PDB entry 8YH8 | electron microscopy, 2.70 A resolution | chains C and D of the 8 polymer chains in the assembly

# Chain C
Protein: ATP synthase subunit alpha
From: Bacillus sp. PS3
Notes: EC 7.1.2.2
UniProtKB: A0A0M3VGF9 (A0A0M3VGF9_BACP3); residue numbers follow UniProt; this construct covers 26-501
Sequence (476 residues; row label = number of the first residue in the row):
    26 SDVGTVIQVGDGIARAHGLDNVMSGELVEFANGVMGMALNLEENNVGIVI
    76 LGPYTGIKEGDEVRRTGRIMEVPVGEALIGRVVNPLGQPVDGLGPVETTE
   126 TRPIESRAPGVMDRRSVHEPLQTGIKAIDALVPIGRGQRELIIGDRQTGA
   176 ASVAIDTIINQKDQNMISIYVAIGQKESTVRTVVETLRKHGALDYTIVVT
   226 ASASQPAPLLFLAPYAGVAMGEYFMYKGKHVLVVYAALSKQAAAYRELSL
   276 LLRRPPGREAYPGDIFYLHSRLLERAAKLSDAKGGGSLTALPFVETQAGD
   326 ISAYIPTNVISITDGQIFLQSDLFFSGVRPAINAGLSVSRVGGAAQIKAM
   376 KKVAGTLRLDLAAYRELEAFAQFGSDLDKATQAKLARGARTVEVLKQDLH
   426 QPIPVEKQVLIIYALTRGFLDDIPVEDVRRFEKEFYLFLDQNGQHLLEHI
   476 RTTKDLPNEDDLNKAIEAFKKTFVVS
Construct notes: conflict Ala-175 (Lys in A0A0M3VGF9), Ala-176 (Thr in A0A0M3VGF9), Ser-193 (Cys in A0A0M3VGF9), Ala-261 (Asp in A0A0M3VGF9), Ala-262 (Asp in A0A0M3VGF9), Phe-463 (Trp in A0A0M3VGF9)
Small-molecule neighbours: ADP (adenosine-5'-diphosphate): Val-363, Ser-364, Arg-365

# Chain D
Protein: ATP synthase subunit beta
From: Bacillus sp. PS3
Notes: EC 7.1.2.2
UniProtKB: A0A0M4U1P9 (A0A0M4U1P9_BACP3); residue numbers follow UniProt; this construct covers 1-471
Sequence (471 residues; each row starts with the number of its first residue):
     1 MTRGRVIQVMGPVVDVKFENGHLPAIYNALKIQHKARNENEVDIDLTLEV
    51 ALHLGDDTVRTIAMASTDGLIRGMEVIDTGAPISVPVGEVTLGRVFNVLG
   101 EPIDLEGDIPADARRDPIHRPAPKFEELATEVEILETGIKVVDLLAPYIK
   151 GGKIGLFGGAGVGKTVLIQELIHNIAQEHGGISVFAGVGERTREGNDLYH
   201 EMKDSGVISKTAMVFGQMNEPPGARMRVALTGLTMAEYFRDEQGQDVLLF
   251 IDNIFRFTQAGSEVSALLGRMPSAVGYQPTLATEMGQLQERITSTAKGSI
   301 TSIQAIYVPADDYTDPAPATTFSHLDATTNLERKLAEMGIYPAVDPLAST
   351 SRALAPEIVGEEHYQVARKVQQTLQRYKELQDIIAILGMDELSDEDKLVV
   401 HRARRIQFFLSQNFHVAEQFTGQPGSYVPVKETVRGFKEILEGKYDHLPE
   451 DAFRLVGRIEEVVEKAKAMGV
Unresolved in the structure: 1
Metal / ion sites: Mg2+: Thr-165 (together with ADP)
Small-molecule neighbours: ADP (adenosine-5'-diphosphate): Gly-159, Ala-160, Gly-161, Val-162, Gly-163, Lys-164, Thr-165, Val-166, Glu-194, Tyr-341, Pro-342, Phe-414, Ala-417, Phe-420, Thr-421

# Chain C / chain D interface
Residue-residue contacts (93; chain C residue first):
  Gly-43(C) / Arg-72(D)  hydrogen bond (backbone-side chain)
  Leu-44(C) / Arg-72(D)  hydrogen bond (backbone-side chain)
  Asp-45(C) / Ile-71(D)
  Asn-46(C) / Ile-71(D)
  Val-47(C) / Leu-70(D)
  Val-47(C) / Ile-71(D)
  Met-48(C) / Glu-41(D)
  Met-48(C) / Gly-69(D)
  Met-48(C) / Leu-70(D)
  Met-48(C) / Ile-71(D)  hydrophobic
  Ser-49(C) / Thr-67(D)
  Ser-49(C) / Asp-68(D)
  Ser-49(C) / Gly-69(D)  hydrogen bond (backbone-backbone)
  Ser-49(C) / Leu-70(D)  hydrogen bond (backbone-backbone)
  Asn-65(C) / Met-10(D)
  Leu-66(C) / Gln-8(D)
  Leu-66(C) / Val-9(D)  hydrogen bond (backbone-backbone)
  Leu-66(C) / Leu-70(D)
  Glu-67(C) / Arg-72(D)  hydrogen bond (backbone-side chain)
  Glu-68(C) / Ile-7(D)
  Glu-68(C) / Gln-8(D)
  Glu-68(C) / Arg-72(D)
  Asn-70(C) / Arg-72(D)
  Val-71(C) / Arg-72(D)
  Arg-90(C) / Asn-40(D)  hydrogen bond (side chain-backbone)
  Gly-92(C) / Asn-40(D)
  Arg-132(C) / Ser-66(D)
  Pro-134(C) / Thr-192(D)
  Gly-135(C) / Thr-192(D)
  Val-136(C) / Thr-192(D)
  Val-136(C) / Gly-195(D)
  Val-136(C) / Asn-196(D)
  Val-136(C) / Phe-215(D)  hydrophobic
  Met-137(C) / Val-95(D)  hydrophobic
  Met-137(C) / Ile-103(D)
  Met-137(C) / Asp-104(D)
  Met-137(C) / Leu-105(D)  hydrophobic
  Met-137(C) / Tyr-199(D)  hydrophobic
  Arg-139(C) / Thr-192(D)
  Arg-139(C) / Asn-196(D)
  Arg-140(C) / Asn-196(D)
  Ser-141(C) / Asn-196(D)
  Ser-141(C) / Asp-197(D)  hydrogen bond
  Arg-164(C) / Arg-191(D)
  Pro-280(C) / Ala-266(D)  hydrophobic
  Gly-288(C) / Glu-263(D)
  Phe-291(C) / Met-218(D)  hydrophobic
  Phe-291(C) / Arg-256(D)
  Phe-291(C) / Gln-259(D)
  Tyr-292(C) / Glu-220(D)
  Tyr-292(C) / Pro-221(D)
  Tyr-292(C) / Arg-225(D)
  Tyr-292(C) / Glu-263(D)
  Ser-295(C) / Met-218(D)
  Glu-299(C) / Thr-192(D)  hydrogen bond
  Glu-299(C) / Met-218(D)
  Glu-299(C) / Asn-219(D)  hydrogen bond
  Thr-332(C) / Tyr-307(D)
  Ile-335(C) / Arg-191(D)
  Ser-336(C) / Arg-191(D)  hydrogen bond (backbone-side chain)
  Ser-336(C) / Arg-256(D)  hydrogen bond
  Ile-337(C) / Arg-191(D)
  Ile-337(C) / Met-218(D)  hydrophobic
  Thr-338(C) / Arg-191(D)  hydrogen bond (backbone-side chain)
  Asp-339(C) / Arg-191(D)
  Asp-339(C) / Arg-193(D)  salt bridge
  Gly-360(C) / Glu-337(D)
  Leu-361(C) / Glu-337(D)
  Ser-364(C) / Phe-420(D)
  Arg-365(C) / Gly-161(D)
  Arg-365(C) / Arg-191(D)
  Arg-365(C) / Arg-193(D)
  Arg-365(C) / Phe-420(D)
  Gly-367(C) / Gln-419(D)
  Gly-368(C) / Gln-419(D)
  Gly-380(C) / Phe-420(D)
  Thr-381(C) / Thr-421(D)
  Arg-383(C) / Tyr-341(D)
  Leu-384(C) / Tyr-341(D)  hydrophobic
  Leu-384(C) / Leu-455(D)  hydrophobic
  Ala-387(C) / Glu-337(D)
  Ala-388(C) / Arg-454(D)
  Glu-391(C) / Met-338(D)
  Glu-391(C) / Arg-404(D)  salt bridge
  Leu-392(C) / Glu-450(D)
  Phe-395(C) / Val-400(D)  hydrophobic
  Phe-395(C) / Arg-404(D)
  Phe-398(C) / Ala-385(D)
  Phe-398(C) / Met-389(D)
  Gly-399(C) / Met-389(D)
  Ser-400(C) / Asp-390(D)  hydrogen bond
  Ala-405(C) / Pro-449(D)  hydrophobic
  Lys-409(C) / Asp-451(D)
Interface residues without a listed pair, chain C (67 interface residues in all): Gly-50, Leu-64, Asn-69, Thr-91, Ile-94, Glu-130, Ala-133, Val-142, Asp-289, Val-366, Asp-401
Interface residues without a listed pair, chain D (64 interface residues in all): Arg-37, Glu-39, Val-42, Ala-160, Gln-217, Pro-309, Gly-339, Tyr-377, Ile-384, Lys-397, Phe-408, Gly-422

# Overview
Chain C and chain D form an interface of 67 and 64 residues respectively, with 14 hydrogen bonds and 2 salt
bridges. Polar pairs include Asp-339(C)/Arg-193(D), Glu-391(C)/Arg-404(D) and Gly-43(C)/Arg-72(D). ADP is
bound between chain C and chain D.
Chain C is ATP synthase subunit alpha and chain D is ATP synthase subunit beta, both from Bacillus sp. PS3;
the structure, F1 domain of Non-catalytic site depleted and epsilon C-terminal domain deleted FoF1-ATPase from
Bacillus PS3,under ATP ..., was determined by electron microscopy together with 8YGV from the same study.
